Entry 3V9E (X-ray diffraction, 1.70 A resolution); this record covers chain A.

# Chain A
Protein: Laccase
Source organism: Botrytis aclada
Notes: EC 1.10.3.2; engineered mutation(s): L513M
Amino-acid sequence (580 residues; numbered -36 to 543; the number before each row is that of its first residue; numbers below 1 keep their minus sign (Met-36 is residue -36)):
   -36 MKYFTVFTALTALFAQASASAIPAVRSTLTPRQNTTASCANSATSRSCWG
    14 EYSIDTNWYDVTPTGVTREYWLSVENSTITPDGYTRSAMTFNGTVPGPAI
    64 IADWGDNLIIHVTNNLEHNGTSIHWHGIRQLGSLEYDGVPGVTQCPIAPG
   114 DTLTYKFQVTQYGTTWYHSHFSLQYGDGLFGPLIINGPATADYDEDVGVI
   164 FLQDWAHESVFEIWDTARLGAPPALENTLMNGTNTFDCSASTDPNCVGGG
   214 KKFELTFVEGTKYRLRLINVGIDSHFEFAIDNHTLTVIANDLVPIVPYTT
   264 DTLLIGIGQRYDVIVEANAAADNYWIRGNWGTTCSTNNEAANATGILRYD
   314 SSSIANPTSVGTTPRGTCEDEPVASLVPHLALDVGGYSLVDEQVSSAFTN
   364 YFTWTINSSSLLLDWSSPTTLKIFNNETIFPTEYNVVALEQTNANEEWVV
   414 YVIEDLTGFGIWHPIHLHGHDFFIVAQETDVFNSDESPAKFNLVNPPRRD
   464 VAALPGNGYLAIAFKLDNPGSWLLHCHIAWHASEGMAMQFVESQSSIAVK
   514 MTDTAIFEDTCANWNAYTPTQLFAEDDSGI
Disordered / not traced: -36 to 0, 405-408
Disulfides: Cys2-Cys11, Cys108-Cys524, Cys201-Cys209, Cys297-Cys331
Glycans and other covalent adducts: N-acetylglucosamine (NAG) linked to Asn39, Asn55, Asn305, Asn370, Asn389; glycan linked to Asn82, Asn194; alpha-D-mannopyranose (MAN) linked to Ser338
Ion coordination: Cu ion site 1: His89, His131, His490; Cu ion site 2: His133, His429, His431, His488; Cu ion site 3: His426, Cys489, His494
From the paper describing this entry:
  - post-translational modification sites: Asn82, Asn194, Ser338
  - Cu ion coordination: His89, His131, His133, His426, His429, His431, His488, Cys489, His490, His494, Met499

# Overview
N-acetylglucosamine is covalently linked to Asn39, Asn55, Asn305, Asn370 and Asn389. Covalently linked
alpha-D-mannopyranose: at Ser338. His89, His131 and His490 coordinate Cu ion site 1. The Cu ion site 2 is
built by His133, His429, His431 and His488. From the paper: Cu ion coordination by His89, His131 and His133
among others; modification sites Asn82, Asn194 and Ser338.
Chain A is Laccase (Botrytis aclada); the structure, Structure of the L499M mutant of the laccase from
B.aclada, was determined by X-ray diffraction together with 3SQR from the same study.
